PDB entry 8ZOL | electron microscopy, 2.55 A resolution | chains A and H of the 9 polymer chains in the assembly

[Chain A]
Molecule: 61-nt RNA strand
Sequence (61 nucleotides; row label = number of the first residue in the row; numbers below 1 keep their minus sign (G-7 is residue -7)):
    -7 GUGAACCGGA UUGCCGUCAG GAAAUUAGGU GCGCUUAGCA GUAUUCCCCA CGCAUGUGGG
    53 G
Not modelled in the structure: 46, 53

[Chain H]
Name: CRISPR system Cascade subunit CasC
Source organism: Candidatus Cloacimonetes bacterium ADurb.Bin088
UniProt: A0A1V6F8B5 (A0A1V6F8B5_9BACT); residue numbers follow UniProt; this construct covers 1-378
Sequence (378 residues; row label = number of the first residue in the row):
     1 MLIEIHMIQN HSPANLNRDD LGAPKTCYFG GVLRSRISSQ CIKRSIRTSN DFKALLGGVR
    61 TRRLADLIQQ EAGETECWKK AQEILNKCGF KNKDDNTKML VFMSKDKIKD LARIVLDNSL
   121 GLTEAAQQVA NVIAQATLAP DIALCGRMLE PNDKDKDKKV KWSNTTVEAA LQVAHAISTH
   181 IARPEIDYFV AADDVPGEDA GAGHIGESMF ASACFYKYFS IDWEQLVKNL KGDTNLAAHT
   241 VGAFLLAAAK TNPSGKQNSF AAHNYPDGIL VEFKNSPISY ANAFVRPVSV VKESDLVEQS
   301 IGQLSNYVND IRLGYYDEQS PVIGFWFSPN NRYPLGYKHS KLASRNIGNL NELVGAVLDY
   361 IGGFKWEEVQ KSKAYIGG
Not modelled in the structure: 198-203, 374-378

[How chain A and chain H interact]
Pairs across the interface (29):
  U9(A) - Met148(H)  sugar contact
  U9(A) - Glu150(H)  base contact
  C10(A) - Met148(H)  base contact
  A11(A) - Lys43(H)  salt bridge to the phosphate
  A11(A) - Arg60(H)  sugar contact
  G12(A) - Arg44(H)  phosphate contact
  G12(A) - Arg60(H)  salt bridge to the phosphate
  G13(A) - Asn17(H)  phosphate contact
  G13(A) - Arg18(H)  sugar contact
  G13(A) - Asp19(H)  base contact
  G13(A) - Asp20(H)  base contact
  G13(A) - Lys25(H)  salt bridge to the phosphate
  G13(A) - Ser38(H)  hydrogen bond to the phosphate
  G13(A) - Gln40(H)  hydrogen bond to the phosphate
  A14(A) - Asn17(H)  phosphate contact
  A14(A) - Arg18(H)  salt bridge to the phosphate
  A15(A) - Arg18(H)  salt bridge to the phosphate
  A15(A) - Gly255(H)  phosphate contact
  A15(A) - Lys256(H)  hydrogen bond to the phosphate
  A16(A) - Asn258(H)  phosphate contact
  U17(A) - Phe189(H)  base contact
  U17(A) - Val190(H)  hydrogen bond to the sugar
  U17(A) - Ala191(H)  base contact
  U18(A) - Val190(H)  sugar contact
  U18(A) - Ala192(H)  phosphate contact
  A19(A) - Tyr188(H)  phosphate contact
  A19(A) - Phe189(H)  phosphate contact
  A19(A) - Val190(H)  hydrogen bond to the phosphate
  A19(A) - Ile205(H)  base contact
Other interface residues (no listed pair), chain H (28 interface residues in all): Cys41, Cys145, Arg147, Thr166, Ser254, Gln257, Ser259

[In short]
11 residues of chain A and 28 residues of chain H are in contact; the contacts include 5 hydrogen bonds and 5
salt bridges. Polar contacts include U17(A)-Val190(H), G13(A)-Ser38(H) and G13(A)-Gln40(H).
Chain A is a 61-nt RNA strand and chain H is CRISPR system Cascade subunit CasC (Candidatus Cloacimonetes
bacterium ADurb.Bin088); the structure, Cryo-EM strcuture of Cas5-HNH Cascade,Conf3, was determined by
electron microscopy (same publication as 8ZM3, 8ZP9, 9JXS and 8ZP7).
